PDB entry 7UBM | electron microscopy, 3.13 A resolution | chains 1 and C of the 10 polymer chains in the assembly

# Chain 1
Molecule: 61-nt DNA strand
Sequence (61 nucleotides; numbered 1 to 61; the number before each row is that of its first residue):
     1 CTTATTGAATAAAATTGGGTAAATTTGACACTATAATGGGTTAATTCGCT
    51 CGTTGTGGTAG
Not modelled in the structure: 1-2, 42-45, 60-61

# Chain C
Name: DNA-directed RNA polymerase subunit beta
Source organism: Escherichia coli
Notes: EC 2.7.7.6
UniProt: P0A8V4 (RPOB_ECO57); residue numbers follow UniProt; this construct covers 1-1342
Chain sequence (1342 residues; numbered 1 to 1342; the number before each row is that of its first residue):
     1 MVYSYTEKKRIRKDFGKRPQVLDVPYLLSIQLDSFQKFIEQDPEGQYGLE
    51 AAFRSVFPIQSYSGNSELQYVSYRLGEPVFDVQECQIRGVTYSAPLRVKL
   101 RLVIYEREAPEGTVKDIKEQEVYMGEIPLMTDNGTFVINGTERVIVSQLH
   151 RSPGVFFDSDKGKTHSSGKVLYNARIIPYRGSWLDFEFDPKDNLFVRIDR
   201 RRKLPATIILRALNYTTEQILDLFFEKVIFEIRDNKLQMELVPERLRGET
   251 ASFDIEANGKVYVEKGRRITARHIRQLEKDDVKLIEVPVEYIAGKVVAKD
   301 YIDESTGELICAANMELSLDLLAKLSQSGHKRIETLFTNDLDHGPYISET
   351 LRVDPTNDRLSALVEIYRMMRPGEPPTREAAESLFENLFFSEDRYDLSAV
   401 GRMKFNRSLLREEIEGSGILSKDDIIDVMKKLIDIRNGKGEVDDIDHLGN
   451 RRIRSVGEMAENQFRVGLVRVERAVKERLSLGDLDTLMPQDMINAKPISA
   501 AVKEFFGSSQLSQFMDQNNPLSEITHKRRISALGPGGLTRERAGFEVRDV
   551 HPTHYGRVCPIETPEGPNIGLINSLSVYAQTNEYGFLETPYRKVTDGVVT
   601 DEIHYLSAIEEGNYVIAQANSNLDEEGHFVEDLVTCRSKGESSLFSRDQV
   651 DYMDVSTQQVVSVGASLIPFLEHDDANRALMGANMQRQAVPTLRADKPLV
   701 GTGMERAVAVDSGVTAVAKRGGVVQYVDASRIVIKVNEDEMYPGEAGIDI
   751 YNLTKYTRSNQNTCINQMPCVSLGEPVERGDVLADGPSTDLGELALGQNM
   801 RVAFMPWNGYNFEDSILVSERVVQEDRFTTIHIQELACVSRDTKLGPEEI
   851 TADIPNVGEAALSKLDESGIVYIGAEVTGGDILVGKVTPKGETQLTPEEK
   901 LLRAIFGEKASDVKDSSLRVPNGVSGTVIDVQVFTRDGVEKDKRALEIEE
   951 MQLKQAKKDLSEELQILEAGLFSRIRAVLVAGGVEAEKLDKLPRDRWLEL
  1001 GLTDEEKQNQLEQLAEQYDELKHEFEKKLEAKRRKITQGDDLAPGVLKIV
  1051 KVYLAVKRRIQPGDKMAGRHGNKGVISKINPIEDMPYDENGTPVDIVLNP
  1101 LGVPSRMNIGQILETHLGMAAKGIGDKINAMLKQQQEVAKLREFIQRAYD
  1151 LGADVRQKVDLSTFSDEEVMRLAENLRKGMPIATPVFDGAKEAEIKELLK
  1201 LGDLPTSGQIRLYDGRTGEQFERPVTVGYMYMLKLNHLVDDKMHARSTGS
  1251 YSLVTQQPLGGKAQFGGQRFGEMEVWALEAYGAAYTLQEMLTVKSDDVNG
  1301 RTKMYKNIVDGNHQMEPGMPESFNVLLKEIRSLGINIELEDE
Not modelled in the structure: 1-2
UniProt features mapped onto this chain:
  - modified residue (N6-acetyllysine): Lys1022, Lys1200

# How chain 1 and chain C interact
Pairs across the interface (17):
  DG39(1) with Arg371(C), hydrogen bond to the base
  DG40(1) with Arg371(C), hydrogen bond to the base; Arg473(C), sugar contact
  DC47(1) with Trp183(C), stacking on the base; Asp199(C), base contact; Arg200(C), sugar contact
  DG48(1) with Arg151(C), base contact; Arg175(C), salt bridge to the phosphate; Trp183(C), phosphate contact; Arg200(C), salt bridge to the phosphate; Ile445(C), base contact; Asp446(C), base contact; Leu538(C), base contact; Glu546(C), base contact; Val547(C), base contact
  DC49(1) with Thr539(C), phosphate contact; Arg542(C), hydrogen bond to the phosphate
Also at the interface, not in a pair above, chain 1 (7 interface residues in all): DG38, DT46
Also at the interface, not in a pair above, chain C (20 interface residues in all): His150, Gly181, Glu374, Arg451, Glu541, Ala543

# Summary
The interface between chain 1 and chain C involves 7 residues on one side and 20 on the other, with 3 hydrogen
bonds, 2 salt bridges and 1 aromatic stacking contact. Polar pairs include DG39(1)-Arg371(C),
DG40(1)-Arg371(C) and DC49(1)-Arg542(C).
Here chain 1 is a 61-nt DNA strand and chain C is DNA-directed RNA polymerase subunit beta (Escherichia coli).
Entry 7UBM (Transcription antitermination complex: "pre-engaged" Qlambda-loading complex) was determined by
electron microscopy (same publication as 7UBJ, 7UBL and 7UBN).
